Entry 3GF3 (X-ray diffraction, 1.75 A resolution); this record covers chain A.

[Chain A]
Protein: Glutaconyl-CoA decarboxylase subunit A
Source organism: Clostridium symbiosum
Notes: EC 4.1.1.70
Reference sequence: B7TVP1 (B7TVP1_CLOSY); numbering as in UniProt (aligned over 1-588)
Amino-acid sequence (588 residues; row label = number of the first residue in the row):
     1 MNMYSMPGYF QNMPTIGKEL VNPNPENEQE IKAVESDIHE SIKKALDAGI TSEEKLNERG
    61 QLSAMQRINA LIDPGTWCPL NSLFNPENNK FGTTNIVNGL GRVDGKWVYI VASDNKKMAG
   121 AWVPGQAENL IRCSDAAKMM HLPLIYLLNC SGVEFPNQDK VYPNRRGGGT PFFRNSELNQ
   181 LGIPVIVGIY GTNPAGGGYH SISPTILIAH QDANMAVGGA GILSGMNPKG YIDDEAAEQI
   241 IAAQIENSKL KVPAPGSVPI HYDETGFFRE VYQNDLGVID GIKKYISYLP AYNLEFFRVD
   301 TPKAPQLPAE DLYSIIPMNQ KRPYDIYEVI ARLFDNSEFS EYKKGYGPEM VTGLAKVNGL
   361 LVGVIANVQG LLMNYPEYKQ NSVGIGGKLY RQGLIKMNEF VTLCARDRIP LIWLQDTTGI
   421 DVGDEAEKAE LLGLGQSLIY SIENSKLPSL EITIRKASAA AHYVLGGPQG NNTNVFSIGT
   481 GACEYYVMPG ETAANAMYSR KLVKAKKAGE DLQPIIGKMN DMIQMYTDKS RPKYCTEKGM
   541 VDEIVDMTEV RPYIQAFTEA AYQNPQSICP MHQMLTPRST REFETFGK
Not modelled in the structure: 1-2, 222-236, 506-512, 588
Ligand contacts: crotonyl coenzyme A (COO): I50, T51, R59, M118, A119, A121, W122, S151, G152, V153, E154, F155, Y162, T192, P194, A195, G196, G221, A459, A460, Y463, V487, M488, A496, M497, R500, K501
What the authors report for this chain:
  - catalytic residues: V153, G196, I420, A460, A461
  - binding site for crotonyl coenzyme A: M118, A121, V153, F155, G196, M497
  - binding site for chloride ion: I420, A460, A461
  - conformationally variable residues (order/disorder transition): G221 to A237, A505 to Q513

[Overview]
Ligands of chain A: crotonyl coenzyme A. The paper reports catalytic residues V153, G196 and I420 among
others; a binding site for crotonyl coenzyme A at M118, A121 and V153 among others.
Chain A is Glutaconyl-CoA decarboxylase subunit A (Clostridium symbiosum); the structure, Glutaconyl-coA
decarboxylase A subunit from Clostridium symbiosum co-crystallized with glutaconyl-coA, was determined by
X-ray diffraction together with 3GF7, 3GLM and 3GMA from the same study.
